9GCF - chains A and B; structure by X-ray diffraction, 2.89 A resolution.

Chain A:
Protein: Phosphatidylinositol 4,5-bisphosphate 3-kinase catalytic subunit delta isoform
Organism: Homo sapiens
Notes: EC 2.7.1.137, 2.7.1.153
UniProt: O00329 (PK3CD_HUMAN); residues 1-1044 here = UniProt positions 1-1044
Chain sequence (1044 residues; numbered 1 to 1044; the number before each row is that of its first residue):
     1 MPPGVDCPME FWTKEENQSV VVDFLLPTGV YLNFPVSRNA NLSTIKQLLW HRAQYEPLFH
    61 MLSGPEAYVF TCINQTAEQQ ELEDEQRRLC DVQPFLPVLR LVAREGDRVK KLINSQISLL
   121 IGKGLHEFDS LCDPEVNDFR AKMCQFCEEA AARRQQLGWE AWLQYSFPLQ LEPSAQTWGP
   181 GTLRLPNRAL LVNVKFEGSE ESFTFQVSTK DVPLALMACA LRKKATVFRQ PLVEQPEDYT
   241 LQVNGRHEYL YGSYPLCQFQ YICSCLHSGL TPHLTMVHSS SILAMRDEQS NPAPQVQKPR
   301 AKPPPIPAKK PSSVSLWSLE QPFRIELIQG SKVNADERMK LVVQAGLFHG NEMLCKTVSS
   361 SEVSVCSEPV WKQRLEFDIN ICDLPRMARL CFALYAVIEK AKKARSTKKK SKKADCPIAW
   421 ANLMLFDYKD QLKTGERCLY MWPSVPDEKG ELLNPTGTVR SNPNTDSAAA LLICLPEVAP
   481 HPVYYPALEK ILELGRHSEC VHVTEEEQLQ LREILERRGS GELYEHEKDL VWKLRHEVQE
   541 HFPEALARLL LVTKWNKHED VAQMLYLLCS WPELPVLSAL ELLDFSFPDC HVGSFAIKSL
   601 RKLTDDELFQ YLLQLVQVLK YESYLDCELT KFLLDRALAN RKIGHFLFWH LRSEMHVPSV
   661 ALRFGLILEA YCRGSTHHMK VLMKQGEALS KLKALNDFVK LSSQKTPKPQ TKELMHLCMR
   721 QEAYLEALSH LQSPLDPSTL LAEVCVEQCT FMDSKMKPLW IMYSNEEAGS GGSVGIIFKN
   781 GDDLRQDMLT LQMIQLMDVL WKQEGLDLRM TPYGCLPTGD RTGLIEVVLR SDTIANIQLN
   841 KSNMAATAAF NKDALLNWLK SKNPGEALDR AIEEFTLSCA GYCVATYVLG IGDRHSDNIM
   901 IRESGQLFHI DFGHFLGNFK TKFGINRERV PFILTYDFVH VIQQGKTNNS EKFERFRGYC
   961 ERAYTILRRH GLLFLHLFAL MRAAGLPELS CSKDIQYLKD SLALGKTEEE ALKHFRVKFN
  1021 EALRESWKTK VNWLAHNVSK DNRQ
Unresolved in the structure: 1-17, 175-186, 227-235, 289-314, 401-414, 498-503, 518-522, 768-771, 840-850, 920-925, 1029-1044
Ligand contacts: A1IJ5 (3-[(1S)-1-[4-azanyl-3-(5-oxidanylpyridin-3-yl)pyrazolo[3,4-d]pyrimidin-1-yl]ethyl]-4-[3-[(4-methylpiperazin-1-yl)methyl]phenyl]isochromen-1-one): T750, F751, M752, P758, W760, I777, K779, D787, L791, Y813, I825, E826, V827, V828, S831, D832, T833, M900, I910, D911
UniProt features mapped onto this chain:
  - region: F751 to K757 (G-loop), G890 to N898 (Catalytic loop), H909 to T935 (Activation loop)
  - modified residue: Y524 (Phosphotyrosine), S1039 (Phosphoserine)
  - natural variant: Q721 to Q1044 (deletion: In ROCHIS), E1021 (E1021K: In IMD14A)
  - mutagenesis: R894 (R894P: Abolishes lipid and protein kinase activities), S1039 (S1039A: Abolishes autophosphorylation, no effect on lipid kinase activity; S1039D/E: Abolishes autophosphorylation, reduced lipid kinase activity)

Chain B:
Protein: Phosphatidylinositol 3-kinase regulatory subunit alpha
Organism: Bos taurus
UniProt: P23727 (P85A_BOVIN); numbering as in UniProt (aligned over 431-600)
Chain sequence (170 residues; numbered 431 to 600; the number before each row is that of its first residue):
   431 YQQDQVVKED NIEAVGKKLH EYNTQFQEKS REYDRLYEDY TRTSQEIQMK RTAIEAFNET
   491 IKIFEEQCQT QERYSKEYIE KFKREGNETE IQRIMHNYEK LKSRISEIVD SRRRLEEDLK
   551 KQAAEYREID KRMNSIKPDL IQLRKTRDQY LMWLTQKGVR QKKLNEWLGN
Unresolved in the structure: 431, 434-438, 600
UniProt features mapped onto this chain:
  - modified residue (Phosphotyrosine): Y467, Y580

How chain A and chain B interact:
Contacting residue pairs (73):
  D23(A) - R534(B)  salt bridge
  L25(A) - I493(B)  hydrophobic
  L25(A) - Q497(B)
  L25(A) - L531(B)  hydrophobic
  L26(A) - Q497(B)  hydrogen bond (backbone-side chain)
  P27(A) - T500(B)
  T28(A) - Y504(B)
  G29(A) - Q497(B)
  G29(A) - Q501(B)
  G29(A) - L531(B)
  V30(A) - Q497(B)  hydrogen bond (backbone-side chain)
  V30(A) - N527(B)
  Y31(A) - N527(B)  hydrogen bond (backbone-side chain)
  Y31(A) - K530(B)
  Y31(A) - L531(B)
  Y31(A) - R534(B)
  Y55(A) - R523(B)  hydrogen bond (backbone-side chain)
  E56(A) - R523(B)
  E56(A) - N527(B)
  P57(A) - E520(B)
  P57(A) - R523(B)
  P57(A) - I524(B)  hydrophobic
  L58(A) - Y504(B)  hydrophobic
  M61(A) - Y504(B)
  M61(A) - Y508(B)  hydrogen bond
  I73(A) - A486(B)
  I73(A) - E489(B)
  I73(A) - T490(B)
  I73(A) - I493(B)  hydrophobic
  Q75(A) - T482(B)
  A77(A) - T482(B)
  A77(A) - E485(B)
  A77(A) - A486(B)
  A77(A) - E489(B)
  F95(A) - A483(B)
  F95(A) - A486(B)  hydrophobic
  F95(A) - F487(B)  hydrophobic
  L96(A) - F487(B)  hydrophobic
  V98(A) - F494(B)  hydrophobic
  R100(A) - I493(B)
  R100(A) - E496(B)  salt bridge
  H126(A) - E485(B)  salt bridge
  V333(A) - R557(B)
  N334(A) - R557(B)  hydrogen bond
  N334(A) - D560(B)  hydrogen bond
  N334(A) - K561(B)
  N334(A) - N564(B)  hydrogen bond (backbone-side chain)
  A335(A) - K561(B)
  S367(A) - R557(B)  hydrogen bond
  D415(A) - I571(B)
  C416(A) - N564(B)  hydrogen bond (side chain-backbone)
  C416(A) - P568(B)
  P417(A) - K567(B)  hydrogen bond (backbone-side chain)
  P417(A) - I571(B)
  I418(A) - N564(B)
  I418(A) - K567(B)  hydrogen bond (backbone-side chain)
  P443(A) - Y470(B)
  S444(A) - Y463(B)  hydrogen bond (backbone-side chain)
  S444(A) - K567(B)  hydrogen bond (backbone-side chain)
  V445(A) - Y463(B)
  P446(A) - Y463(B)
  P446(A) - L570(B)  hydrophobic
  P446(A) - R574(B)
  D447(A) - R574(B)
  E448(A) - R574(B)
  N464(A) - R481(B)  hydrogen bond
  N464(A) - Y556(B)
  D466(A) - R481(B)
  S467(A) - R481(B)  hydrogen bond
  S467(A) - Y556(B)
  A468(A) - Y556(B)
  D820(A) - Q475(B)  hydrogen bond
  E928(A) - N595(B)
Other interface residues (no listed pair), chain A (47 interface residues in all): T76, Q79, E127, K332, E337, R821
Other interface residues (no listed pair), chain B (43 interface residues in all): Y467, S474, I477, I538, A553, Q591

Summary:
The interface between chain A and chain B involves 47 residues on one side and 43 on the other, with 17
hydrogen bonds and 3 salt bridges. Polar pairs include D23(A)-R534(B), R100(A)-E496(B) and H126(A)-E485(B).
Chain A binds compound A1IJ5.
Here chain A is Phosphatidylinositol 4,5-bisphosphate 3-kinase catalytic subunit delta isoform (Homo sapiens)
and chain B is Phosphatidylinositol 3-kinase regulatory subunit alpha (Bos taurus). Entry 9GCF (Human
pi3kdelta in complex with isocumarin inhibitor chf-6523) was determined by X-ray diffraction together with
9GDI and 9GG9 from the same study.
